Entry 2G07 (X-ray diffraction, 2.30 A resolution); this record covers chain A.

[Chain A]
Molecule: Cytosolic 5'-nucleotidase III
Organism: Mus musculus
Notes: EC 3.1.1.5
Reference sequence: Q9D020 (5NT3_MOUSE); numbering as in UniProt (aligned over 2-297)
Chain sequence (297 residues; row label = number of the first residue in the row):
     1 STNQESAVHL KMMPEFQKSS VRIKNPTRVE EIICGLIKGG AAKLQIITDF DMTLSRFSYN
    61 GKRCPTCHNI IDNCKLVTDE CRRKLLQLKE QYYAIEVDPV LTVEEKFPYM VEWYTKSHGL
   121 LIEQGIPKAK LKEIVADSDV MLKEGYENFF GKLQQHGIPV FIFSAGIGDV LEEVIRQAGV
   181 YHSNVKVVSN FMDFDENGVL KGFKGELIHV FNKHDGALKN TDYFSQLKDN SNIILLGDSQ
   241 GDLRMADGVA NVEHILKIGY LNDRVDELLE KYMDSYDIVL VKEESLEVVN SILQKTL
Disordered / not traced: 1-6
Modified positions: Mse12, Mse13, Mse52, Mse110, Mse141, Mse192, Mse245, Mse273 (selenomethionine; parent Met); Asp49 (aspartate beryllium trifluoride; BFD)
Differences from the reference sequence: cloning artifact (1); modified residue (12-13, 49, 52, 110, 141, 192, 245, 273)
Ion coordination: Mg2+: Asp49, Asp51, Asp238

[Overview]
Asp49, Asp51 and Asp238 coordinate Mg2+.
Chain A is Cytosolic 5'-nucleotidase III (Mus musculus); the structure, X-ray structure of mouse pyrimidine
5'-nucleotidase type 1, phospho-enzyme intermediate analog with Beryllium fluoride, was determined by X-ray
diffraction together with 2G06, 2G08, 2G09 and 2BDU from the same study.
